Entry 6VHA (electron microscopy, 4.30 A resolution (low resolution: residue-level contacts below are approximate; hydrogen-bond / salt-bridge calls are withheld)); this record covers chains E and F of the 3 polymer chains in the assembly.

[Chain E (and F)]
Name: Microtubule-associated protein tau
Organism: Homo sapiens
Notes: chain F of this document is another copy of the same molecule, construct and numbering; everything in this record applies to it too
UniProtKB: P10636 (TAU_HUMAN), isoform P10636-6; residues 274-380 here correspond to UniProt positions 216-322 (UniProt number = residue number - 58)
Sequence (107 residues; numbered 274 to 380; the number before each row is that of its first residue):
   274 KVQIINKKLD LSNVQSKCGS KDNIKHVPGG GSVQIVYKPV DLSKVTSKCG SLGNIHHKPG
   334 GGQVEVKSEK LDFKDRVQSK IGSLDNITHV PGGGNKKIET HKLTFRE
What the authors report for this chain:
  - post-translational modification sites: Lys-321, Lys-343, Lys-353, Lys-369
  - post-translational modification sites: Lys-375 (citing earlier work)
  - post-translational modification sites: Lys-311 (proposed by the authors, not directly observed)

[Interface between chain E and chain F]
Pairs across the interface (228):
  Lys-274(E) / Lys-274(F)
  Val-275(E) / Lys-274(F)
  Val-275(E) / Val-275(F)
  Val-275(E) / Gln-276(F)
  Gln-276(E) / Gln-276(F)
  Ile-277(E) / Gln-276(F)
  Ile-277(E) / Ile-277(F)
  Ile-277(E) / Ile-278(F)
  Ile-278(E) / Ile-278(F)
  Asn-279(E) / Ile-278(F)
  Asn-279(E) / Asn-279(F)
  Asn-279(E) / Lys-280(F)
  Lys-280(E) / Lys-280(F)
  Lys-281(E) / Lys-280(F)
  Lys-281(E) / Lys-281(F)
  Leu-282(E) / Lys-281(F)
  Leu-282(E) / Leu-282(F)
  Leu-282(E) / Asp-283(F)
  Asp-283(E) / Lys-280(F)
  Asp-283(E) / Asp-283(F)
  Asp-283(E) / Leu-284(F)
  Leu-284(E) / Leu-284(F)
  Ser-285(E) / Leu-284(F)
  Ser-285(E) / Ser-285(F)
  Ser-285(E) / Asn-286(F)
  Ser-285(E) / Lys-317(F)
  Asn-286(E) / Asn-286(F)
  Asn-286(E) / Lys-317(F)
  Val-287(E) / Asn-286(F)
  Val-287(E) / Val-287(F)
  Val-287(E) / Gln-288(F)
  Gln-288(E) / Asn-286(F)
  Gln-288(E) / Gln-288(F)
  Gln-288(E) / Leu-315(F)
  Ser-289(E) / Gln-288(F)
  Ser-289(E) / Ser-289(F)
  Ser-289(E) / Lys-290(F)
  Lys-290(E) / Lys-290(F)
  Lys-290(E) / Cys-291(F)
  Lys-290(E) / Ser-293(F)
  Cys-291(E) / Cys-291(F)
  Gly-292(E) / Cys-291(F)
  Gly-292(E) / Gly-292(F)
  Ser-293(E) / Gly-292(F)
  Ser-293(E) / Ser-293(F)
  Ser-293(E) / Lys-294(F)
  Lys-294(E) / Lys-294(F)
  Lys-294(E) / Asp-295(F)
  Asp-295(E) / Gly-292(F)
  Asp-295(E) / Lys-294(F)
  Asp-295(E) / Asp-295(F)
  Asn-296(E) / Asp-295(F)
  Asn-296(E) / Asn-296(F)
  Asn-296(E) / Ile-297(F)
  Ile-297(E) / Ile-297(F)
  Lys-298(E) / Ile-297(F)
  Lys-298(E) / Lys-298(F)
  Lys-298(E) / His-299(F)
  His-299(E) / His-299(F)
  His-299(E) / Pro-301(F)
  Val-300(E) / His-299(F)
  Val-300(E) / Val-300(F)
  Val-300(E) / Pro-301(F)
  Pro-301(E) / Pro-301(F)
  Gly-302(E) / Pro-301(F)
  Gly-302(E) / Gly-302(F)
  Gly-303(E) / Gly-302(F)
  Gly-303(E) / Gly-303(F)
  Gly-303(E) / Gly-304(F)
  Gly-304(E) / Gly-304(F)
  Gly-304(E) / Ser-305(F)
  Ser-305(E) / Pro-301(F)
  Ser-305(E) / Ser-305(F)
  Val-306(E) / Ser-305(F)
  Val-306(E) / Val-306(F)
  Val-306(E) / Gln-307(F)
  Gln-307(E) / His-299(F)
  Gln-307(E) / Gln-307(F)
  Ile-308(E) / Gln-307(F)
  Ile-308(E) / Ile-308(F)
  Ile-308(E) / Val-309(F)
  Val-309(E) / Val-309(F)
  Tyr-310(E) / Val-309(F)
  Tyr-310(E) / Tyr-310(F)
  Tyr-310(E) / Lys-311(F)
  Tyr-310(E) / Gly-335(F)
  Lys-311(E) / Lys-311(F)
  Pro-312(E) / Lys-311(F)
  Pro-312(E) / Pro-312(F)
  Pro-312(E) / Val-313(F)
  Pro-312(E) / Asp-314(F)
  Val-313(E) / Val-313(F)
  Asp-314(E) / Val-313(F)
  Asp-314(E) / Asp-314(F)
  Asp-314(E) / Leu-315(F)
  Leu-315(E) / Leu-315(F)
  Ser-316(E) / Leu-315(F)
  Ser-316(E) / Ser-316(F)
  Ser-316(E) / Lys-317(F)
  Lys-317(E) / Lys-317(F)
  Val-318(E) / Lys-317(F)
  Val-318(E) / Val-318(F)
  Val-318(E) / Thr-319(F)
  Thr-319(E) / Thr-319(F)
  Ser-320(E) / Thr-319(F)
  Ser-320(E) / Ser-320(F)
  Ser-320(E) / Lys-321(F)
  Lys-321(E) / Lys-321(F)
  Cys-322(E) / Lys-321(F)
  Cys-322(E) / Cys-322(F)
  Gly-323(E) / Cys-322(F)
  Gly-323(E) / Gly-323(F)
  Gly-323(E) / Ser-324(F)
  Ser-324(E) / Gly-323(F)
  Ser-324(E) / Ser-324(F)
  Leu-325(E) / Ser-324(F)
  Leu-325(E) / Leu-325(F)
  Gly-326(E) / Gly-326(F)
  Gly-326(E) / Asn-327(F)
  Asn-327(E) / Asn-327(F)
  Ile-328(E) / Asn-327(F)
  Ile-328(E) / Ile-328(F)
  Ile-328(E) / His-329(F)
  His-329(E) / His-329(F)
  His-330(E) / His-329(F)
  His-330(E) / His-330(F)
  His-330(E) / Lys-331(F)
  Lys-331(E) / Lys-331(F)
  Pro-332(E) / Lys-331(F)
  Pro-332(E) / Pro-332(F)
  Pro-332(E) / Gly-333(F)
  Gly-334(E) / Gly-333(F)
  Gly-334(E) / Gly-334(F)
  Gly-335(E) / Gly-335(F)
  Gly-335(E) / Gln-336(F)
  Gln-336(E) / Gln-336(F)
  Val-337(E) / Gln-336(F)
  Val-337(E) / Val-337(F)
  Val-337(E) / Glu-338(F)
  Glu-338(E) / Glu-338(F)
  Val-339(E) / Glu-338(F)
  Val-339(E) / Val-339(F)
  Val-339(E) / Lys-340(F)
  Lys-340(E) / Lys-340(F)
  Ser-341(E) / Lys-340(F)
  Ser-341(E) / Ser-341(F)
  Ser-341(E) / Glu-342(F)
  Glu-342(E) / Glu-342(F)
  Glu-342(E) / Lys-343(F)
  Lys-343(E) / Lys-343(F)
  Leu-344(E) / Lys-343(F)
  Leu-344(E) / Leu-344(F)
  Leu-344(E) / Asp-345(F)
  Asp-345(E) / Asp-345(F)
  Phe-346(E) / Asp-345(F)
  Phe-346(E) / Phe-346(F)
  Phe-346(E) / Lys-347(F)
  Lys-347(E) / Lys-347(F)
  Lys-347(E) / Asp-348(F)
  Asp-348(E) / Asp-348(F)
  Asp-348(E) / Arg-349(F)
  Arg-349(E) / Arg-349(F)
  Val-350(E) / Arg-349(F)
  Val-350(E) / Val-350(F)
  Val-350(E) / Gln-351(F)
  Gln-351(E) / Gln-351(F)
  Ser-352(E) / Gln-351(F)
  Ser-352(E) / Ser-352(F)
  Ser-352(E) / Lys-353(F)
  Lys-353(E) / Lys-353(F)
  Ile-354(E) / Lys-353(F)
  Ile-354(E) / Ile-354(F)
  Ile-354(E) / Gly-355(F)
  Gly-355(E) / Gly-355(F)
  Gly-355(E) / Ser-356(F)
  Ser-356(E) / Ser-356(F)
  Leu-357(E) / Ser-356(F)
  Leu-357(E) / Leu-357(F)
  Leu-357(E) / Asp-358(F)
  Leu-357(E) / Asn-359(F)
  Asp-358(E) / Asp-358(F)
  Asp-358(E) / Asn-359(F)
  Asn-359(E) / Asn-359(F)
  Ile-360(E) / Asn-359(F)
  Ile-360(E) / Ile-360(F)
  Ile-360(E) / Thr-361(F)
  Thr-361(E) / Thr-361(F)
  His-362(E) / Thr-361(F)
  His-362(E) / His-362(F)
  His-362(E) / Val-363(F)
  Val-363(E) / Val-363(F)
  Pro-364(E) / Val-363(F)
  Pro-364(E) / Pro-364(F)
  Pro-364(E) / Gly-365(F)
  Pro-364(E) / Gly-366(F)
  Gly-366(E) / Gly-366(F)
  Gly-366(E) / Asn-368(F)
  Gly-367(E) / Asn-368(F)
  Asn-368(E) / Asn-368(F)
  Asn-368(E) / Lys-369(F)
  Lys-369(E) / Lys-369(F)
  Lys-370(E) / Lys-369(F)
  Lys-370(E) / Lys-370(F)
  Lys-370(E) / Ile-371(F)
  Ile-371(E) / Ile-371(F)
  Glu-372(E) / Ile-371(F)
  Glu-372(E) / Glu-372(F)
  Glu-372(E) / Thr-373(F)
  Thr-373(E) / Thr-373(F)
  His-374(E) / Thr-373(F)
  His-374(E) / His-374(F)
  His-374(E) / Lys-375(F)
  Lys-375(E) / Lys-375(F)
  Leu-376(E) / Asn-279(F)
  Leu-376(E) / Lys-375(F)
  Leu-376(E) / Leu-376(F)
  Leu-376(E) / Thr-377(F)
  Thr-377(E) / Lys-375(F)
  Thr-377(E) / Thr-377(F)
  Phe-378(E) / Ile-277(F)
  Phe-378(E) / Thr-377(F)
  Phe-378(E) / Phe-378(F)
  Phe-378(E) / Arg-379(F)
  Arg-379(E) / Thr-377(F)
  Arg-379(E) / Phe-378(F)
  Arg-379(E) / Arg-379(F)
  Glu-380(E) / Ile-277(F)
  Glu-380(E) / Arg-379(F)
Other interface residues (no listed pair), chain E (107 interface residues in all): Gly-333, Gly-365
Other interface residues (no listed pair), chain F (107 interface residues in all): Gly-367, Glu-380

[Overview]
Chain E and chain F each contribute 107 residues to their interface. From the paper: modification sites
Lys-321(E), Lys-343(E) and Lys-353(E) among others.
Chain E and chain F are both Microtubule-associated protein tau (Homo sapiens); the structure, Singlet Tau
Fibril from Corticobasal Degeneration Human Brain Tissue, was determined by electron microscopy (same
publication as 6VI3, 6VH7 and 6VHL).
